PDB entry 5Z8U | X-ray diffraction, 1.90 A resolution | chains A and B

Chain A (and B):
Protein: Ferritin, mitochondrial
Organism: Homo sapiens
Notes: EC 1.16.3.1; chain B of this document is another copy of the same molecule, construct and numbering; everything in this record applies to it too
UniProt: Q8N4E7 (FTMT_HUMAN); residues 1-182 here correspond to UniProt positions 61-242 (UniProt number = residue number + 60)
Amino-acid sequence (182 residues; row label = number of the first residue in the row):
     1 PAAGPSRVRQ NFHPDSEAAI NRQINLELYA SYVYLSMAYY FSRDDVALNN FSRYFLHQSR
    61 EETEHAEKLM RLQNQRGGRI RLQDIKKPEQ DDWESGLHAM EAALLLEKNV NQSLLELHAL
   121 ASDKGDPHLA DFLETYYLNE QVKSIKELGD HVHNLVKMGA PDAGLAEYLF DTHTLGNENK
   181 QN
Disordered / not traced: 1-5, 177-182
Sequence notes: engineered mutation Ala102 (Cys162 in Q8N4E7), Ala130 (Cys190 in Q8N4E7)
Bound ions: Mg2+: Glu27, Glu62
Curated features (UniProtKB/Swiss-Prot):
  - binding site (Fe cation): Glu27, Glu62, His65, Glu107, Gln141

Interface between chain A and chain B:
Residue-residue contacts (60):
  Ser6(A) - Asp44(B)  hydrogen bond
  Arg7(A) - Asp44(B)
  Val8(A) - Asp44(B)
  Leu28(A) - Tyr32(B)
  Tyr32(A) - Leu28(B)
  Tyr32(A) - Leu82(B)
  Tyr32(A) - Gln83(B)  hydrogen bond (side chain-backbone)
  Tyr32(A) - Ile85(B)  hydrophobic
  Leu35(A) - Met70(B)  hydrophobic
  Ser36(A) - Leu82(B)
  Tyr39(A) - Glu67(B)  hydrogen bond
  Tyr39(A) - Met70(B)  hydrophobic
  Tyr39(A) - Arg71(B)
  Tyr39(A) - Asn74(B)  hydrogen bond (backbone-side chain)
  Tyr39(A) - Ile80(B)  hydrophobic
  Ser42(A) - Arg71(B)  hydrogen bond
  Ser42(A) - Asn74(B)  hydrogen bond
  Arg43(A) - Asn74(B)
  Arg43(A) - Arg79(B)
  Asp44(A) - Ser6(B)  hydrogen bond
  Asp44(A) - Arg7(B)
  Asp44(A) - Val8(B)
  Asp44(A) - Arg79(B)  salt bridge
  Asp45(A) - Arg79(B)  salt bridge
  Leu56(A) - Glu67(B)
  Arg60(A) - Glu67(B)  salt bridge
  Glu67(A) - Tyr39(B)  hydrogen bond
  Glu67(A) - Leu56(B)
  Glu67(A) - Arg60(B)  salt bridge
  Met70(A) - Leu35(B)  hydrophobic
  Met70(A) - Tyr39(B)  hydrophobic
  Arg71(A) - Tyr39(B)
  Asn74(A) - Tyr39(B)  hydrogen bond (side chain-backbone)
  Asn74(A) - Ser42(B)
  Asn74(A) - Arg43(B)
  Arg79(A) - Arg43(B)
  Arg79(A) - Asp44(B)  salt bridge
  Arg79(A) - Asp45(B)  salt bridge
  Ile80(A) - Tyr39(B)  hydrophobic
  Ile80(A) - Asp91(B)
  Arg81(A) - Asp91(B)
  Leu82(A) - Tyr32(B)
  Leu82(A) - Ser36(B)
  Leu82(A) - Lys87(B)
  Leu82(A) - Asp91(B)  hydrogen bond (backbone-side chain)
  Gln83(A) - Tyr32(B)  hydrogen bond (backbone-side chain)
  Gln83(A) - Lys87(B)
  Asp84(A) - Ile85(B)
  Asp84(A) - Lys86(B)
  Asp84(A) - Lys87(B)  hydrogen bond (side chain-backbone)
  Ile85(A) - Tyr32(B)  hydrophobic
  Ile85(A) - Asp84(B)
  Ile85(A) - Ile85(B)  hydrogen bond (backbone-backbone)
  Lys86(A) - Asp84(B)
  Lys87(A) - Leu82(B)
  Lys87(A) - Gln83(B)
  Lys87(A) - Asp84(B)  hydrogen bond (backbone-side chain)
  Asp91(A) - Ile80(B)
  Asp91(A) - Arg81(B)
  Asp91(A) - Leu82(B)  hydrogen bond (side chain-backbone)
Also at the interface, not in a pair above, chain A (31 interface residues in all): Asn25, Gly77, Pro88
Also at the interface, not in a pair above, chain B (31 interface residues in all): Asn25, Gly77, Pro88

Summary:
Chain A and chain B each contribute 31 residues to their interface; the contacts include 15 hydrogen bonds and
6 salt bridges. Polar pairs include Asp44(A)-Arg79(B), Asp45(A)-Arg79(B) and Arg60(A)-Glu67(B). Glu27(A) and
Glu62(A) coordinate Mg2+. Curated annotation (UniProt) lists 5 Fe cation-binding residues on chain A.
Chain A and chain B are both Ferritin, mitochondrial (Homo sapiens); the structure, Human mitochondrial
ferritin mutant - C102A/C130A, was determined by X-ray diffraction together with 5Z8J, 5Z8S and 5Z91 from the
same study.
